PDB entry 8D8L | electron microscopy, 2.60 A resolution | chains D and a of the 35 polymer chains in the assembly

Chain D:
Molecule: 37S ribosomal protein NAM9, mitochondrial
Source organism: Saccharomyces cerevisiae
UniProtKB: P27929 (NAM9_YEAST); numbering as in UniProt (aligned over 1-486)
Sequence (486 residues; row label = number of the first residue in the row):
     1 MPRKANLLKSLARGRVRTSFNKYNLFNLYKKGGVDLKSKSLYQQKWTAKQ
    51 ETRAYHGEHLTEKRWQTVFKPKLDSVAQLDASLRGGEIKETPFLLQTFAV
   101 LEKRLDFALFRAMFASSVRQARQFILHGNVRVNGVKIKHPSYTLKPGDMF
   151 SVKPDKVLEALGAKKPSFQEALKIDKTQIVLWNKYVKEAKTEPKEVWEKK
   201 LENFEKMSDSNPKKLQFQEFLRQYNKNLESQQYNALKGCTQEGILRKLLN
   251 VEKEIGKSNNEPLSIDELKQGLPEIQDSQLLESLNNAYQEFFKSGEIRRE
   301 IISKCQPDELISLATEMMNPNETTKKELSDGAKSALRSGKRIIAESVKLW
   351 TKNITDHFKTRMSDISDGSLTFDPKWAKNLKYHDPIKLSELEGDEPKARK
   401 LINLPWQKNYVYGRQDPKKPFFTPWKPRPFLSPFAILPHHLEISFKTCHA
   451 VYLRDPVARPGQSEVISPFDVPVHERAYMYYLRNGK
Disordered / not traced: 1, 81-87, 220-371
UniProt features mapped onto this chain:
  - mutagenesis: Ser82 (S82L: In NAM9-1; suppressor for ocher mutations in mitochondrial DNA, possibly through decreasing the fidelity of translation), Leu109 (L109F: In MNA6-3; causes temperature-dependent loss of the 15S rRNA), Arg111 (R111K: In MNA6-1; causes temperature-dependent loss of the 15S rRNA), Pro424 (P424L: In MNA6-4; causes temperature-dependent loss of the 15S rRNA), Pro438 (P438L: In MNA6-2; causes temperature-dependent loss of the 15S rRNA)

Chain a:
Molecule: 15S ribosomal RNA
Source organism: Saccharomyces cerevisiae
Sequence (1713 nucleotides; each row starts with the number of its first residue; numbers below 1 keep their minus sign (U-63 is residue -63)):
   -63 UUUUAUAUAAUAAUAAUAAUAUAUAUAUAUAUAUAUUAUUAUAUUAGUUA
   -13 UAUAAUAAGGAAAAGUAAAAAAUUUAUAAGAAUAUGAUGUUGGUUCAGAU
    37 UAAGCGCUAAAUAAGGACAUGACACAUGCGAAUCAUACGUUUAUUAUUGA
    87 UAAGAUAAUAAAUAUGUGGUGUAAACGUGAGUAAUUUUAUUAGGAAUUAA
   137 UGAACUAUAGAAUAAGCUAAAUACUUAAUAUAUUAUUAUAUAAAAAUAAU
   187 UUAUAUAAUAAAAAGGAUAUAUAUAUAAUAUAUAUUUAUCUAUAGUCAAG
   237 CCAAUAAUGGUUUAGGUAGUAGGUUUAUUAAGAGUUAAACCUAGCCAACG
   287 AUCCAUAAUCGAUAAUGAAAGUUAGAACGAUCACGUUGACUCUGAAAUAU
   337 AGUCAAUAUCUAUAAGAUACAGCAGUGAGGAAUAUUGGACAAUGAUCGAA
   387 AGAUUGAUCCAGUUACUUAUUAGGAUGAUAUAUAAAAAUAUUUUAUUUUA
   437 UUUAUAAAUAUUAAAUAUUUAUAAUAAUAAUAAUAAUAAUAUAUAUAUAU
   487 AAAUUGAUUAAAAAUAAAAUCCAUAAAUAAUUAAAAUAAUGAUAUUAAUU
   537 ACCAUAUAUAUUUUUAUAUGGAUAUAUAUAUUAAUAAUAAUAUUAAUUUU
   587 AUUAUUAUUAAUAAUAUAUUUUAAUAGUCCUGACUAAUAUUUGUGCCAGC
   637 AGUCGCGGUAACACAAAGAGGGCGAGCGUUAAUCAUAAUGGUUUAAAGGA
   687 UCCGUAGAAUGAAUUAUAUAUUAUAAUUUAGAGUUAAUAAAAUAUAAUUA
   737 AAGAAUUAUAAUAGUAAAGAUGAAAUAAUAAUAAUAAUUAUAAGACUAAU
   787 AUAUGUGAAAAUAUUAAUUAAAUAUUAACUGACAUUGAGGGAUUAAAACU
   837 AGAGUAGCGAAACGGAUUCGAUACCCGUGUAGUUCUAGUAGUAAACUAUG
   887 AAUACAAUUAUUUAUAAUAUAUAUUAUAUAUAAAUAAUAAAUGAAAAUGA
   937 AAGUAUUCCACCUGAAGAGUACGUUAGCAAUAAUGAAACUCAAAACAAUA
   987 GACGGUUACAGACUUAAGCAGUGGAGCAUGUUAUUUAAUUCGAUAAUCCA
  1037 CGACUAACCUUACCAUAUUUUGAAUAUUAUAAUAAUUAUUAUAAUUAUUA
  1087 UAUUACAGGCGUUACAUUGUUGUCUUUAGUUCGUGCUGCAAAGUUUUAGA
  1137 UUAAGUUCAUAAACGAACAAAACUCCAUAUAUAUAAUUUUAAUUAUAUAU
  1187 AAUUUUAUAUUAUUUAUUAAUAUAAAGAAAGGAAUUAAGACAAAUCAUAA
  1237 UGAUCCUUAUAAUAUGGGUAAUAGACGUGCUAUAAUAAAAUGAUAAUAAA
  1287 AUUAUAUAAAAUAUAUUUAAUUAUAUUUAAUUAAUAAUAUAAAACAUUUU
  1337 AAUUUUUAAUAUAUUUUUUUAUUAUAUAUUAAUAUGAAUUAUAAUCUGAA
  1387 AUUCGAUUAUAUGAAAAAAGAAUUGCUAGUAAUACGUAAAUUAGUAUGUU
  1437 ACGGUGAAUAUUCUAACUGUUUCGCACUAAUCACUCAUCACGCGUUGAAA
  1487 CAUAUUAUUAUCUUAUUAUUUAUAUAAUAUUUUUUAAUAAAUAUUAAUAA
  1537 UUAUUAAUUUAUAUUUAUUUAUAUCAGAAAUAAUAUGAAUUAAUGCGAAG
  1587 UUGAAAUACAGUUACCGUAGGGGAACCUGCGGUGGGCUUAUAAAUAUCUU
  1637 AAAUAUUCUUACA
Disordered / not traced: -63 to 12, 86-88, 167-171, 211-213, 421-477, 546-549, 564-599, 705-707, 906-910, 1075-1077, 1362-1366, 1529-1535
Bound ions: Mg2+ site 1 near A33 (its only coordinating residue here); Mg2+ site 2: A55, G115; Mg2+ site 3 near A110 (its only coordinating residue here); Mg2+ site 4: G115, A294; Mg2+ site 5: A116, G117, A294; Mg2+ site 6 near A159 (its only coordinating residue here); Mg2+ site 7: U247, A287, U288; Mg2+ site 8 near U256 (its only coordinating residue here); Mg2+ site 9: G259 (shared with 1 residue of chain Q); Mg2+ site 10 near G270 (its only coordinating residue here); Mg2+ site 11: A312, A313; Mg2+ site 12 near A313 (its only coordinating residue here); 32 more Mg2+ sites not listed

How chain D and chain a interact:
Residue-residue contacts (95; chain D residue first):
  Pro2(D) - U407(a)  phosphate contact
  Pro2(D) - A408(a)  hydrogen bond to the base
  Arg3(D) - G660(a)  salt bridge to the phosphate
  Lys4(D) - G409(a)  salt bridge to the phosphate
  Leu7(D) - A500(a)  phosphate contact
  Leu7(D) - A502(a)  phosphate contact
  Leu8(D) - A502(a)  hydrogen bond to the phosphate
  Lys9(D) - G413(a)  hydrogen bond to the base
  Lys9(D) - U501(a)  phosphate contact
  Lys9(D) - A502(a)  hydrogen bond to the phosphate
  Ser10(D) - U501(a)  phosphate contact
  Ser10(D) - A502(a)  hydrogen bond to the phosphate
  Leu11(D) - U501(a)  hydrogen bond to the phosphate
  Ala12(D) - A499(a)  phosphate contact
  Arg13(D) - G656(a)  salt bridge to the phosphate
  Arg13(D) - G657(a)  salt bridge to the phosphate
  Asn21(D) - U412(a)  hydrogen bond to the phosphate
  Lys22(D) - G413(a)  salt bridge to the phosphate
  Lys22(D) - A414(a)  salt bridge to the phosphate
  Tyr23(D) - A414(a)  hydrogen bond to the phosphate
  Tyr23(D) - U501(a)  base contact
  Leu41(D) - A15(a)  base contact
  Tyr42(D) - U621(a)  sugar contact
  Tyr42(D) - A622(a)  phosphate contact
  Gln43(D) - A622(a)  hydrogen bond to the phosphate
  Lys45(D) - A15(a)  hydrogen bond to the base
  Trp46(D) - A622(a)  hydrogen bond to the sugar
  Trp46(D) - G658(a)  hydrogen bond to the phosphate
  Lys49(D) - G658(a)  phosphate contact
  Lys49(D) - C659(a)  salt bridge to the phosphate
  Gln50(D) - G657(a)  hydrogen bond to the phosphate
  Gln50(D) - G658(a)  hydrogen bond to the phosphate
  Thr61(D) - G660(a)  phosphate contact
  Thr61(D) - A661(a)  phosphate contact
  Glu62(D) - C659(a)  phosphate contact
  Glu62(D) - G660(a)  hydrogen bond to the phosphate
  Lys63(D) - C659(a)  phosphate contact
  Lys63(D) - G660(a)  hydrogen bond to the phosphate
  Lys63(D) - C663(a)  salt bridge to the phosphate
  Arg64(D) - A405(a)  salt bridge to the phosphate
  Arg64(D) - U406(a)  salt bridge to the phosphate
  Pro71(D) - U13(a)  phosphate contact
  Ser117(D) - A411(a)  hydrogen bond to the phosphate
  Arg119(D) - G410(a)  salt bridge to the phosphate
  Gln120(D) - G410(a)  sugar contact
  Gln120(D) - A411(a)  sugar contact
  Arg122(D) - U407(a)  salt bridge to the phosphate
  Arg122(D) - A408(a)  salt bridge to the phosphate
  Gln123(D) - A408(a)  hydrogen bond to the phosphate
  Gln123(D) - G409(a)  sugar contact
  Gln123(D) - G410(a)  sugar contact
  Leu126(D) - U407(a)  sugar contact
  Leu126(D) - A408(a)  phosphate contact
  His127(D) - A509(a)  hydrogen bond to the sugar
  His127(D) - U510(a)  hydrogen bond to the sugar
  Arg131(D) - U550(a)  hydrogen bond to the phosphate
  Lys138(D) - U535(a)  salt bridge to the phosphate
  Pro140(D) - U407(a)  phosphate contact
  Lys156(D) - C508(a)  hydrogen bond to the sugar
  Glu159(D) - C508(a)  sugar contact
  Lys164(D) - U412(a)  sugar contact
  Lys164(D) - U506(a)  hydrogen bond to the sugar
  Lys164(D) - C507(a)  sugar contact
  Lys165(D) - C507(a)  phosphate contact
  Lys165(D) - C508(a)  salt bridge to the phosphate
  Ser167(D) - U506(a)  phosphate contact
  Ser167(D) - C507(a)  phosphate contact
  Glu170(D) - U506(a)  sugar contact
  Lys173(D) - U417(a)  salt bridge to the phosphate
  Thr177(D) - U482(a)  base contact
  Gln178(D) - A479(a)  base contact
  Val180(D) - A420(a)  base contact
  Leu181(D) - U482(a)  sugar contact
  Trp182(D) - A479(a)  sugar contact
  Lys184(D) - A420(a)  hydrogen bond to the sugar
  Tyr185(D) - A479(a)  sugar contact
  Tyr185(D) - U480(a)  phosphate contact
  Lys200(D) - A479(a)  salt bridge to the phosphate
  Lys213(D) - U478(a)  sugar contact
  Lys213(D) - A479(a)  salt bridge to the phosphate
  Lys213(D) - U480(a)  base contact
  Pro405(D) - U478(a)  sugar contact
  Trp406(D) - U478(a)  base contact
  Trp406(D) - A479(a)  stacking on the base
  Pro420(D) - C508(a)  sugar contact
  Arg428(D) - A411(a)  hydrogen bond to the phosphate
  Arg428(D) - U412(a)  salt bridge to the phosphate
  Met479(D) - A15(a)  hydrogen bond to the base
  Arg483(D) - A15(a)  salt bridge to the phosphate
  Arg483(D) - G34(a)  sugar contact
  Asn484(D) - G34(a)  sugar contact
  Asn484(D) - A35(a)  sugar contact
  Gly485(D) - A33(a)  sugar contact
  Lys486(D) - A33(a)  hydrogen bond to the sugar
  Lys486(D) - G34(a)  sugar contact
Interface residues without a listed pair, chain D (72 interface residues in all): Ala5, Arg15, Ser19, Phe20, Ser40, Thr67, Ser116, Lys136, Ser141, Lys153, Lys176, Leu482
Interface residues without a listed pair, chain a (46 interface residues in all): U419, A498, U536, U551, C620

Overview:
72 residues of chain D and 46 residues of chain a are in contact; the contacts include 27 hydrogen bonds, 20
salt bridges and 1 aromatic stacking contact. Polar pairs include Pro2(D)-A408(a), Lys9(D)-G413(a) and
Lys45(D)-A15(a). Curated annotation (UniProt) lists 5 mutagenesis sites on chain D.
Here chain D is 37S ribosomal protein NAM9, mitochondrial and chain a is 15S ribosomal RNA, both from
Saccharomyces cerevisiae. Entry 8D8L (Yeast mitochondrial small subunit assembly intermediate (State 3)) was
determined by electron microscopy together with 8D8J and 8D8K from the same study.
